PDB entry 4W4K | X-ray diffraction, 1.95 A resolution | chains A and B

Chain A:
Name: PE family protein PE25
From: Mycobacterium tuberculosis
UniProt: H8ETC7 (H8ETC7_MYCTE); numbering as in UniProt (aligned over 6-99)
Chain sequence (107 residues; row label = number of the first residue in the row; numbers below 1 keep their minus sign (Met-7 is residue -7)):
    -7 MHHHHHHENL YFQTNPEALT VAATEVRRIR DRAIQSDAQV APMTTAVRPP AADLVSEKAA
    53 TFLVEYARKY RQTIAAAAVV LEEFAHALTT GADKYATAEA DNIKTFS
Unresolved in the structure: -7 to 7, 90-99
Sequence notes: expression tag (-7 to 5)

Chain B:
Name: PPE family protein PPE41
From: Mycobacterium tuberculosis
UniProt: H8ETC6 (H8ETC6_MYCTE); residue numbers follow UniProt; this construct covers 1-174
Chain sequence (174 residues; row label = number of the first residue in the row):
     1 MHFEAYPPEV NSANIYAGPG PDSMLAAARA WRSLDVEMTA VQRSFNRTLL SLMDAWAGPV
    61 VMQLMEAAKP FVRWLTDLCV QLSEVERQIH EIVRAYEWAH HDMVPLAQIY NNRAERQILI
   121 DNNALGQFTA QIADLDQEYD DFWDEDGEVM RDYRLRVSDA LSKLTPWKAP PPIA
Unresolved in the structure: 1

Interface between chain A and chain B:
Contacting residue pairs - 78 pairs, chain A then chain B:
  Pro8(A) with Trp56(B)
  Ala10(A) with Leu52(B)
  Ala14(A) with Leu52(B), hydrophobic
  Glu17(A) with Thr48(B), hydrogen bond
  Ile21(A) with Val41(B), hydrophobic; Ser44(B); Phe45(B), hydrophobic; Thr48(B)
  Arg24(A) with Glu37(B), salt bridge; Ala40(B)
  Ser28(A) with Leu34(B); Glu37(B)
  Val32(A) with Ala30(B), hydrophobic; Ser33(B); Leu34(B), hydrophobic
  Met35(A) with Ala26(B), hydrophobic; Ala27(B); Ala30(B), hydrophobic
  Thr36(A) with Ala30(B); Trp31(B)
  Ala38(A) with Ser23(B), hydrogen bond (backbone-side chain)
  Val39(A) with Ser23(B); Met24(B), hydrophobic; Ala27(B), hydrophobic
  Arg40(A) with Ser23(B), hydrogen bond (backbone-side chain)
  Pro41(A) with Pro19(B)
  Pro42(A) with Gly18(B); Pro19(B); Gly20(B), hydrogen bond (backbone-backbone); Met24(B); Tyr96(B), hydrophobic
  Ala43(A) with Asn14(B); Ile15(B); Gly18(B); Tyr96(B), hydrophobic
  Ala44(A) with Asn14(B), hydrogen bond (backbone-backbone); Ala17(B), hydrophobic
  Asp45(A) with Asn14(B); Ile15(B); Met150(B); Tyr153(B)
  Leu46(A) with Phe3(B), hydrophobic
  Val47(A) with Phe3(B), hydrophobic; Met150(B), hydrophobic; Tyr153(B), hydrophobic; Arg154(B); Val157(B), hydrophobic
  Ser48(A) with Tyr153(B), hydrogen bond
  Ala51(A) with Met24(B), hydrophobic; Val157(B), hydrophobic
  Phe54(A) with Leu161(B), hydrophobic; Leu164(B), hydrophobic
  Leu55(A) with Leu164(B), hydrophobic
  Tyr58(A) with Gln81(B), hydrogen bond; Leu164(B); Thr165(B), hydrogen bond (side chain-backbone); Trp167(B), hydrogen bond (backbone-side chain)
  Ala59(A) with Trp31(B), hydrophobic
  Lys61(A) with Trp167(B)
  Tyr62(A) with Trp31(B), hydrophobic; Leu34(B), hydrophobic; Met38(B); Leu82(B), hydrophobic; Trp167(B)
  Thr65(A) with Trp74(B); Trp167(B); Lys168(B)
  Ala68(A) with Pro170(B)
  Ala69(A) with Trp74(B), hydrophobic; Pro170(B)
  Val72(A) with Phe71(B), hydrophobic; Pro171(B); Ile173(B), hydrophobic
  Leu73(A) with Phe45(B), hydrophobic; Phe71(B), hydrophobic
  Phe76(A) with Ile173(B), hydrophobic
  Leu80(A) with Leu64(B), hydrophobic
  Tyr87(A) with Val60(B), hydrophobic
Other interface residues (no listed pair), chain A (41 interface residues in all): Leu11, Ala25, Asp29, Ala52, Ile66
Other interface residues (no listed pair), chain B (54 interface residues in all): His2, Pro21, Leu49, Ala55, Val61, Leu78, Val85, Ile89, Ile92, Pro166, Pro172

Overview:
41 residues of chain A face 54 of chain B across their interface, with 9 hydrogen bonds and 1 salt bridge.
Polar contacts include Arg24(A)-Glu37(B), Glu17(A)-Thr48(B) and Ala38(A)-Ser23(B).
Here chain A is PE family protein PE25 and chain B is PPE family protein PPE41, both from Mycobacterium
tuberculosis. Entry 4W4K (Crystal structure of a PE25-PPE41 heterodimer from a type VII secretion system of M.
tuberculosis) was determined by X-ray diffraction, deposited together with 4W4I, 4W4J and 4W4L.
